Entry 5CKV (X-ray diffraction, 2.79 A resolution); this record covers chains A and B.

[Chain A (and B)]
Molecule: Phospho-2-dehydro-3-deoxyheptonate aldolase AroG
From: Mycobacterium tuberculosis
Notes: EC 2.5.1.54; chain B of this document is another copy of the same molecule, construct and numbering; everything in this record applies to it too
UniProt: O53512 (AROG_MYCTU); numbering as in UniProt (aligned over 1-462)
Sequence (472 residues; each row starts with the number of its first residue; numbers below 1 keep their minus sign (Met-9 is residue -9)):
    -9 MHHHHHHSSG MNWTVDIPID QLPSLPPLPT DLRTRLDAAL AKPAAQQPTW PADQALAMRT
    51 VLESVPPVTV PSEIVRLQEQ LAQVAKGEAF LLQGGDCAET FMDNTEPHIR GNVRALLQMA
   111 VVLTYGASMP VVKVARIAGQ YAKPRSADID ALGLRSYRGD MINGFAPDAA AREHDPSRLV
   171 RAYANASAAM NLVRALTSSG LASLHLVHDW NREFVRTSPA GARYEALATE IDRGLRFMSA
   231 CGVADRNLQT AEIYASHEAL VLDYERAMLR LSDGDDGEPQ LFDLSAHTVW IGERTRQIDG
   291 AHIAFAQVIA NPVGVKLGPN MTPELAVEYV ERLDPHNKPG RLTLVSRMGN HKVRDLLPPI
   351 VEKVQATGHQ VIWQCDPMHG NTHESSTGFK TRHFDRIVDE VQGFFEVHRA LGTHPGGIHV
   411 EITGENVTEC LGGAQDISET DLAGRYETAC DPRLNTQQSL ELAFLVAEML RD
Not modelled in the structure: -9 to 2, 10-12, 263-267, 462 (chain B: -9 to 0, 9-13, 264-266)
Differences from the reference sequence: initiating methionine (-9); expression tag (-8 to 0)
Ion coordination: Mn2+: Cys87, His369, Glu411, Asp441
Small-molecule neighbours:
  - phenylalanine (PHE), molecule 1: Ile9, Val51, Val55, Val170, Tyr173
  - phenylalanine (PHE), molecule 2: Phe91, Asn94, Arg171, Ala174, Asn175, Ala178
  - tryptophan (TRP): Leu107, Ala110, Val111, Lys123, Ala192, Leu194, Ala230, Cys231, Asn237, Leu238, Thr240, Ala241, Glu242

[Interface between chain A and chain B]
Residue-residue contacts - 73 pairs, chain A then chain B:
  Trp3(A) with Asp6(B); Ile7(B), hydrogen bond (backbone-backbone)
  Thr4(A) with Thr4(B); Val5(B); Asp6(B)
  Val5(A) with Thr4(B); Val5(B), hydrogen bond (backbone-backbone); Ile7(B), hydrophobic
  Asp6(A) with Asn2(B); Trp3(B); Thr4(B); Ser167(B)
  Ile7(A) with Asn2(B); Trp3(B), hydrogen bond (backbone-backbone); Val5(B), hydrophobic; Val170(B), hydrophobic; Arg171(B)
  Pro8(A) with Met1(B); Asn2(B); Trp3(B); Ser167(B); Arg171(B)
  Ile9(A) with Met1(B); Asn2(B); Trp3(B); Arg171(B)
  Pro13(A) with Met92(B)
  Ser54(A) with Thr95(B)
  Pro56(A) with Asn94(B); Ile99(B), hydrophobic; Leu182(B), hydrophobic
  Pro57(A) with Glu96(B); Asn181(B), hydrogen bond (backbone-side chain)
  Val58(A) with Asn181(B), hydrogen bond (backbone-side chain)
  Val60(A) with Leu182(B), hydrophobic; Ser189(B)
  Ser62(A) with Ser189(B), hydrogen bond (side chain-backbone)
  Glu63(A) with Ala185(B); Ser188(B); Ser189(B)
  Met92(A) with Asp6(B)
  Asn94(A) with Pro56(B)
  Thr95(A) with Ser54(B)
  Glu96(A) with Pro57(B)
  Ser167(A) with Asn2(B); Trp3(B)
  Val170(A) with Trp3(B)
  Arg171(A) with Trp3(B); Thr4(B), hydrogen bond (side chain-backbone); Asp6(B), salt bridge
  Tyr173(A) with Ala178(B)
  Ser177(A) with Asn181(B)
  Ala178(A) with Tyr173(B); Ser177(B)
  Met180(A) with Asn181(B)
  Asn181(A) with Pro57(B); Val58(B), hydrogen bond (side chain-backbone); Ser177(B); Met180(B); Asn181(B), hydrogen bond (backbone-side chain); Arg184(B), hydrogen bond
  Leu182(A) with Val60(B), hydrophobic
  Arg184(A) with Asn181(B), hydrogen bond; Arg184(B); Ala185(B)
  Ala185(A) with Glu63(B); Arg184(B)
  Ser189(A) with Val60(B); Ser62(B), hydrogen bond (backbone-side chain); Glu63(B)
  Arg236(A) with Arg236(B); Asn237(B), hydrogen bond
  Asn237(A) with Arg236(B), hydrogen bond
Also at the interface, not in a pair above, chain A (40 interface residues in all): Leu15, Ile99, Ala174, Ala179, Leu186, Ser188, Arg260
Also at the interface, not in a pair above, chain B (39 interface residues in all): Pro8, Met48, Asp165, Ala174, Leu186

[Summary]
40 residues of chain A face 39 of chain B across their interface, with 14 hydrogen bonds and 1 salt bridge.
Among the polar pairs are Arg171(A)-Asp6(B), Pro57(A)-Asn181(B) and Val58(A)-Asn181(B). Bound to chain A:
tryptophan and phenylalanine. Cys87(A), His369(A), Glu411(A) and Asp441(A) coordinate Mn2+.
Chain A and chain B are both Phospho-2-dehydro-3-deoxyheptonate aldolase AroG (Mycobacterium tuberculosis);
the structure, DAHP synthase from Mycobacterium tuberculosis, fully inhibited by tyrosine, phenylalanine, and
tryptophan, was determined by X-ray diffraction, deposited together with 5CKX.
